PDB entry 8E1P | X-ray diffraction, 3.82 A resolution | chains I and E of the 18 polymer chains in the assembly

[Chain I]
Molecule: germline PGV20 light chain
From: Homo sapiens
Chain sequence (210 residues; each row starts with the number of its first residue; note: 6 numbers in that range are skipped by the numbering (no residue carries them; nothing is unmodelled there); a row labelled like 29A-29D holds insertion residues (29A, then the next letters in order)):
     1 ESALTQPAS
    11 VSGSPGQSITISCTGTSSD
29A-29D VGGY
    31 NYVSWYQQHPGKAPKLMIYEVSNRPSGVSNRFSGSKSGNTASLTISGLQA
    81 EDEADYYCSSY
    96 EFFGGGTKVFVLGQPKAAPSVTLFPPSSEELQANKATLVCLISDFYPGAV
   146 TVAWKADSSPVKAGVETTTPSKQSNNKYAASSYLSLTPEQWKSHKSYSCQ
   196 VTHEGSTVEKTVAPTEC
Disordered / not traced: 1, 29A-29D
Cystine bridges: Cys23-Cys88, Cys135-Cys194

[Chain E]
Molecule: BG505-SOSIP.v4.1-GT1.2gp120
From: Human immunodeficiency virus 1
Chain sequence (474 residues; each row starts with the number of its first residue; note: 11 numbers in that range are skipped by the numbering (no residue carries them; nothing is unmodelled there)):
    31 AENLWVTVYYGVPVWKDAETTLFCASDAKAYETKKHNVWATHACVPTDPN
    81 PQEIHLENVTEEFNMWKNNMVEQMHTDIISLWDQSLKPCVKLTPLCVTLQ
   131 CTNVTNNITD
   149 DMRGELKNCSFNMTTELRDKRQKVHALFYKLDIVPINE
  186A N
   187 QNTSYRLINCNTAAITQACPKVSFEPIPIHYCAPAGFAILKCKDKKFNGT
   237 GPCPSVSTVQCTHGIKPVVSTQLLLNGSLAEEEVMIRSEDIRDNAKNILV
   287 QFNTPVQINCTRPNNNTRKSIRI
   312 GPGQWFYATG
  321A D
   322 IIGDIRQAHCNVSKATWNETLGKVVKQLRKHFGNNTIIRFANSSGGDLEV
   372 TTHSFNCGGEFFYCDTSGLFNSTWIS
   399 NTSVQGSNSTGSNDSITLPCRIKQIINMWQRIGQAMYAPPIQGVIRCVSN
   449 ITGLILTRDGGSTDSTTETFRPSGGDMRDNWRSELYKYKVVKIEPLGVAP
   499 TRCKRRVVGRRRRRR
Disordered / not traced: 31, 62-63, 135-136, 149-151, 399-410, 507-513
Cystine bridges: Cys54-Cys74, Cys119-Cys205, Cys126-Cys196, Cys131-Cys157, Cys218-Cys247, Cys228-Cys239, Cys296-Cys331, Cys378-Cys445, Cys385-Cys418
Glycans and other covalent adducts: N-acetylglucosamine (NAG) linked to Asn133, Asn156, Asn160, Asn234, Asn262, Asn295, Asn301, Asn339, Asn355, Asn363, Asn392, Asn448; glycan linked to Asn332

[Chain I / chain E interface]
Pairs across the interface (6):
  Tyr91(I) with Asp276(E), hydrogen bond; Asp279(E)
  Glu96(I) with Asn280(E), hydrogen bond; Gly458(E); Gly459(E), hydrogen bond (side chain-backbone)
  Phe97(I) with Gly459(E)
Interface residues without a listed pair, chain I (4 interface residues in all): Asp29
Interface residues without a listed pair, chain E (6 interface residues in all): Arg278

[Overview]
The interface between chain I and chain E involves 4 residues on one side and 6 on the other, with 3 hydrogen
bonds. Among the polar pairs are Tyr91(I)-Asp276(E), Glu96(I)-Asn280(E) and Glu96(I)-Gly459(E).
Here chain I is germline PGV20 light chain (Homo sapiens) and chain E is BG505-SOSIP.v4.1-GT1.2gp120 (Human
immunodeficiency virus 1). Entry 8E1P (Crystal structure of BG505 SOSIP.v4.1-GT1.2 trimer in complex with
gl-PGV20 and PGT124 Fabs) was determined by X-ray diffraction.
